Entry 4EI5 (X-ray diffraction, 3.10 A resolution); this record covers chains A and B of the 4 polymer chains in the assembly.

== Chain A ==
Molecule: Antigen-presenting glycoprotein CD1d1
Organism: Mus musculus
Reference sequence: P11609 (CD1D1_MOUSE); residues 1-279 here correspond to UniProt positions 19-297 (UniProt number = residue number + 18)
Sequence (302 residues; numbered 1 to 302; the number before each row is that of its first residue):
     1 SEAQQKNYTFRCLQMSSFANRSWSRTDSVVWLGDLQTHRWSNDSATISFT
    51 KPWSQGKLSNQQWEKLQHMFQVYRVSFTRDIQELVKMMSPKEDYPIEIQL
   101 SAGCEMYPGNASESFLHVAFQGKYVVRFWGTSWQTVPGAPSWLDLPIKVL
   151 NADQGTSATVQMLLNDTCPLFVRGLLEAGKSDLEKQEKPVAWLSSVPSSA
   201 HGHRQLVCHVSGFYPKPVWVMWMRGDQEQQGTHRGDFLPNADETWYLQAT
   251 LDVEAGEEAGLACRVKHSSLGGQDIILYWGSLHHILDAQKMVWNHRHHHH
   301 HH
Unresolved in the structure: 1-6, 302
Construct notes: expression tag (280-302)
Cystine bridges: C104-C168, C208-C263
Glycans and other covalent adducts: N-acetylglucosamine (NAG) linked to N20, N42, N165
Residues lining bound ligands:
  - cis-tetracosenoyl sulfatide (CIS; (15Z)-N-((1S,2R,3E)-2-hydroxy-1-{[(3-O-sulfo-beta-D-galactopyranosyl)oxy]methyl}heptadec-3-enyl)tetracos-15-enamide): F10, C12, Q14, S28, V30, W40, I47, W63, L66, M69, F70, Y73, S76, F77, D80, I81, L100, A102, L116, V118, V126, W133, L150, D153, Q154, G155, T156, T159, V160, L163, L164, T167, C168, F171
  - citrate anion (FLC): S195, V196, P197, R204, H295, R296, H297
Curated features (UniProtKB/Swiss-Prot):
  - binding site (a D-galactosylceramide): D80, D153 to T156
  - glycosylation (N-linked (GlcNAc...) asparagine): N7, N20, N42, N110, N165

== Chain B ==
Molecule: Beta-2-microglobulin
Organism: Mus musculus
Reference sequence: P01887 (B2MG_MOUSE); residues 1-99 here correspond to UniProt positions 21-119 (UniProt number = residue number + 20)
Sequence (99 residues; row label = number of the first residue in the row):
     1 IQKTPQIQVYSRHPPENGKPNILNCYVTQFHPPHIEIQMLKNGKKIPKVE
    51 MSDMSFSKDWSFYILAHTEFTPTETDTYACRVKHASMAEPKTVYWDRDM
Unresolved in the structure: 1
Cystine bridges: C25-C80

== Chain A / chain B interface ==
Pairs across the interface - 78 pairs, chain A then chain B:
  L13(A) with S55(B); F56(B)
  Q14(A) with F56(B)
  M15(A) with M54(B); F56(B), hydrophobic; F62(B), hydrophobic
  V29(A) with D53(B); M54(B); S55(B)
  W31(A) with S55(B), hydrogen bond; Y63(B)
  Q36(A) with D53(B), hydrogen bond
  R39(A) with D53(B), salt bridge
  E97(A) with H31(B); P32(B); P33(B)
  Q99(A) with H31(B); F56(B); W60(B), hydrogen bond (side chain-backbone); F62(B)
  L100(A) with F56(B)
  S101(A) with W60(B)
  H117(A) with W60(B)
  A119(A) with W60(B), hydrophobic
  Q121(A) with H31(B)
  G122(A) with H31(B); W60(B)
  Y124(A) with W60(B)
  V190(A) with P14(B), hydrophobic
  W192(A) with H13(B); P14(B), hydrophobic; P15(B)
  S194(A) with D98(B), hydrogen bond (side chain-backbone)
  S195(A) with D98(B)
  V196(A) with D98(B); M99(B), hydrophobic
  V207(A) with D98(B); M99(B)
  H209(A) with R97(B); M99(B)
  S211(A) with R12(B), hydrogen bond (side chain-backbone)
  G212(A) with R12(B)
  L238(A) with Q8(B); Y10(B); Y26(B), hydrophobic
  P239(A) with Y10(B), hydrogen bond (backbone-side chain); Y26(B); L65(B)
  N240(A) with Y10(B); R12(B); N24(B); L65(B)
  A241(A) with L65(B); H67(B)
  D242(A) with R12(B), salt bridge
  T244(A) with R12(B)
  Y246(A) with Y10(B), hydrophobic
  Q248(A) with M99(B)
  K290(A) with P15(B); E16(B), salt bridge; N17(B), hydrogen bond (backbone-backbone)
  M291(A) with P15(B); E16(B); R97(B), hydrogen bond (backbone-side chain)
  V292(A) with N17(B), hydrogen bond (backbone-side chain); E74(B); R97(B)
  W293(A) with E74(B); W95(B); D96(B); R97(B); D98(B), hydrogen bond
  N294(A) with E74(B), hydrogen bond (backbone-backbone)
  H295(A) with D98(B), salt bridge
  H297(A) with D96(B), salt bridge; D98(B)
  H298(A) with M99(B)
  H299(A) with M99(B)
Other interface residues (no listed pair), chain A (44 interface residues in all): V118, F237
Other interface residues (no listed pair), chain B (29 interface residues in all): S11

== Overview ==
44 residues of chain A face 29 of chain B across their interface, with 11 hydrogen bonds and 5 salt bridges.
Polar pairs include R39(A)-D53(B), D242(A)-R12(B) and K290(A)-E16(B). Chain A binds citrate anion and
cis-tetracosenoyl sulfatide. N-acetylglucosamine is covalently linked to N20(A), N42(A) and N165(A).
Chain A is Antigen-presenting glycoprotein CD1d1 and chain B is Beta-2-microglobulin, both from Mus musculus;
the structure, Crystal Structure of XV19 TCR in complex with CD1d-sulfatide C24:1, was determined by X-ray
diffraction, deposited together with 4EI6.
